Entry 8SVD (X-ray diffraction, 3.49 A resolution); this record covers chains G and D of the 6 polymer chains in the assembly.

== Chain G ==
Molecule: DarR
From: Mycolicibacterium baixiangningiae
Amino-acid sequence (209 residues; each row starts with the number of its first residue; numbers below 1 keep their minus sign (Gly-2 is residue -2)):
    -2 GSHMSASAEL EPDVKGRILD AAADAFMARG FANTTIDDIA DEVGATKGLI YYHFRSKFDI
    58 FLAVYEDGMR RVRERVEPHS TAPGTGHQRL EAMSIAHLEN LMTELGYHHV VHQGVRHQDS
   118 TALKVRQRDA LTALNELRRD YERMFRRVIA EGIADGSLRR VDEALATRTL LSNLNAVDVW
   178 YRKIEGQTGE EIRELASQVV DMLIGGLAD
Not modelled in the structure: -2 to 7, 112-115
From the paper describing this entry:
  - binding site for the 20-nt DNA strand (chain D): Lys44
  - binding site for the 20-nt DNA strand: Gly45

== Chain D ==
Molecule: 20-nt DNA strand
Sequence (20 nucleotides; numbered 13 to 32; the number before each row is that of its first residue):
    13 TAGATACTCC GGAGTATCTA
Not modelled in the structure: 32

== How chain G and chain D interact ==
Contacting residue pairs (12; chain G residue first):
  Thr31(G) - DA25(D)  phosphate contact
  Thr32(G) - DG24(D)  phosphate contact
  Thr32(G) - DA25(D)  phosphate contact
  Ile33(G) - DA25(D)  hydrogen bond to the phosphate
  Lys44(G) - DG26(D)  base contact
  Lys44(G) - DT27(D)  base contact
  Tyr48(G) - DA25(D)  sugar contact
  Tyr48(G) - DG26(D)  hydrogen bond to the phosphate
  Tyr48(G) - DT27(D)  base contact
  Ser53(G) - DG26(D)  hydrogen bond to the phosphate
  Lys54(G) - DA25(D)  salt bridge to the phosphate
  Lys54(G) - DG26(D)  hydrogen bond to the phosphate

== Summary ==
Chain G and chain D form an interface of 7 and 4 residues respectively; the contacts include 4 hydrogen bonds
and 1 salt bridge. Polar contacts include Ile33(G)-DA25(D), Tyr48(G)-DG26(D) and Ser53(G)-DG26(D). From the
paper: a binding site for the 20-nt DNA strand (chain D) at Lys44(G); a binding site for the 20-nt DNA strand
at Gly45(G).
Here chain G is DarR (Mycolicibacterium baixiangningiae) and chain D is a 20-nt DNA strand. Entry 8SVD
(Structure of M. baixiangningiae DarR-DNA complex reveals novel dimer-of-dimers DNA binding) was determined by
X-ray diffraction, deposited together with 8SUK, 8SV6, 8SVA and 8T5Y.
